PDB entry 9CRQ | electron microscopy, 3.07 A resolution | chains C and D of the 12 polymer chains in the assembly

== Chain C (and D) ==
Protein: CRISPR-associated aCascade subunit Cas7/Csa2 2
From: Saccharolobus solfataricus P2
Notes: chain D of this document is another copy of the same molecule, construct and numbering; everything in this record applies to it too
UniProtKB: Q97Y91 (CSA2B_SACS2); residues 1-321 here = UniProt positions 1-321
Sequence (321 residues; numbered 1 to 321; the number before each row is that of its first residue):
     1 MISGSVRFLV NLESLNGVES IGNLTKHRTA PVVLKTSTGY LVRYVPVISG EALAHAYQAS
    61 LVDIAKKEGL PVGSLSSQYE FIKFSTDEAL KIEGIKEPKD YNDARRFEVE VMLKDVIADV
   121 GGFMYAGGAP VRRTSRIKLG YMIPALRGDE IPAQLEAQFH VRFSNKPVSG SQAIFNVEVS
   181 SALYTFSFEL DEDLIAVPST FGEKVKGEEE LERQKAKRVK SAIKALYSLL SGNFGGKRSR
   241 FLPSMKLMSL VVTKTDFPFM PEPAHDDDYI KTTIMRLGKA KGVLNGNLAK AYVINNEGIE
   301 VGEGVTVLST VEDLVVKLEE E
Disordered / not traced: 169-172, 321
Swiss-Prot annotation at these positions:
  - mutagenesis: His160 (H160A: Significantly reduced affinity for crRNA)

== Chain C / chain D interface ==
Residue-residue contacts (64; chain C residue first):
  Leu9(C) with Val33(D), hydrophobic
  Asn11(C) with Val32(D); Val33(D), hydrogen bond (side chain-backbone); Leu146(D)
  Leu12(C) with Ala30(D), hydrophobic; Pro31(D); Val47(D), hydrophobic; Tyr141(D), hydrophobic
  Lys67(C) with Leu284(D), hydrogen bond (side chain-backbone); Asn285(D), hydrogen bond (side chain-backbone)
  Gln78(C) with Phe201(D)
  Arg147(C) with Tyr40(D)
  Pro152(C) with Val33(D)
  Gln154(C) with Pro31(D); Tyr44(D)
  Glu156(C) with Pro31(D)
  Gln158(C) with Arg28(D); Thr29(D)
  Phe159(C) with Glu19(D); Arg28(D), hydrogen bond (backbone-side chain)
  His160(C) with Arg28(D); Glu51(D), salt bridge; Tyr141(D)
  Arg162(C) with Ile82(D)
  Phe163(C) with Tyr79(D); Glu80(D)
  Ser164(C) with Glu80(D), hydrogen bond
  Asn165(C) with Glu80(D), hydrogen bond
  Ser181(C) with Pro31(D), hydrogen bond (side chain-backbone)
  Lys224(C) with Val283(D), hydrogen bond (side chain-backbone); Asn285(D)
  Tyr227(C) with Leu284(D), hydrophobic
  Ser231(C) with Met260(D); Arg276(D)
  Gly232(C) with Met260(D)
  Asn233(C) with Met260(D)
  Arg238(C) with Lys138(D); Leu139(D); Met260(D)
  Ser239(C) with Ile137(D); Lys138(D); Leu139(D), hydrogen bond (backbone-backbone)
  Arg240(C) with Ala54(D); Ser135(D); Ile137(D), hydrogen bond (side chain-backbone); Leu139(D)
  Phe241(C) with Tyr141(D), hydrophobic
  Leu242(C) with Leu139(D), hydrogen bond (backbone-backbone); Gly140(D); Ser187(D)
  Ser244(C) with His265(D)
  Met245(C) with Pro263(D)
  Lys246(C) with Asp266(D), salt bridge
  Met248(C) with Lys35(D); Tyr40(D)
  Glu297(C) with Lys35(D), hydrogen bond (backbone-side chain); Tyr40(D), hydrogen bond
  Thr310(C) with Arg276(D)
  Glu312(C) with Arg276(D), salt bridge; Lys279(D); Ala280(D)
  Asp313(C) with Lys279(D), salt bridge
  Val316(C) with Val283(D), hydrophobic
  Glu319(C) with Val283(D)
Also at the interface, not in a pair above, chain C (43 interface residues in all): Arg7, Glu68, Phe175, Ala182, Leu183, Val315
Also at the interface, not in a pair above, chain D (44 interface residues in all): Val42, Ser49, Gln58, Gln78, Ser85, Gly121, Ile143, Phe259, Gly286

== In short ==
43 residues of chain C and 44 residues of chain D are in contact; the contacts include 13 hydrogen bonds and 4
salt bridges. Among the polar pairs are His160(C)-Glu51(D), Lys246(C)-Asp266(D) and Glu312(C)-Arg276(D).
Curated annotation (UniProt) lists one mutagenesis site on chain C.
Chain C and chain D are both CRISPR-associated aCascade subunit Cas7/Csa2 2 (Saccharolobus solfataricus P2);
the structure, Post-targeting aCascade Type IA CRISPR-Cas Surveillance Complexes, was determined by electron
microscopy.
